PDB entry 1NUW | X-ray diffraction, 1.30 A resolution | chain A

== Chain A ==
Molecule: Fructose-1,6-bisphosphatase
Organism: Sus scrofa
Notes: EC 3.1.3.11
Reference sequence: P00636 (F16P_PIG); residues 1001-1337 here correspond to UniProt positions 1-337 (UniProt number = residue number - 1000)
Sequence (337 residues; each row starts with the number of its first residue):
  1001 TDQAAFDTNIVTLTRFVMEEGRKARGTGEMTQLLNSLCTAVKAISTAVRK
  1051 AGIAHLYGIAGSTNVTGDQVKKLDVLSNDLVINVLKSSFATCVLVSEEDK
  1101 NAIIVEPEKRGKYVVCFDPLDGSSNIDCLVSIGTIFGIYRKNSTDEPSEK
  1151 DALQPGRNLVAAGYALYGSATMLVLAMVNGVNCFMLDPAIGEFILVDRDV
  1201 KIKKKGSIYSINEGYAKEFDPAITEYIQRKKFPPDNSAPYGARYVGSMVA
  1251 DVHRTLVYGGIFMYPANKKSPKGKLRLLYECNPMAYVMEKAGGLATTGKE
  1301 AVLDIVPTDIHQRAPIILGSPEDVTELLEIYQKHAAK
Disordered / not traced: 1001-1007, 1336-1337
Bound ions: Mg2+ site 1: N1064, E1097, E1098; Mg2+ site 2: D1068 (together with phosphite ion); Mg2+ site 3: E1097, D1118, L1120 (together with phosphite ion); Mg2+ site 4: E1097, D1118, D1121, R1276, E1280 (together with phosphite ion)
Ligand contacts:
  - 6-O-phosphono-beta-D-fructofuranose (F6P): D1121, G1122, S1123, N1212, Y1215, Y1244, G1246, S1247, M1248, F1262, Y1264, K1274, L1275, R1276, E1280
  - phosphite ion: D1068, E1097, D1118, L1120, D1121, G1122, S1123, R1276, E1280
Curated features (UniProtKB/Swiss-Prot):
  - binding site (Mg(2+)): E1098

== Summary ==
Ligands of chain A: 6-O-phosphono-beta-D-fructofuranose and phosphite ion. N1064, E1097 and E1098 coordinate
Mg2+ site 1. E1097, D1118 and L1120 form the Mg2+ site 3. UniProt lists Mg2+-binding residue E1098.
Chain A is Fructose-1,6-bisphosphatase (Sus scrofa); the structure, Fructose-1,6-Bisphosphatase Complex with
Magnesium, Fructose-6-Phosphate and Phosphate at pH 9.6, was determined by X-ray diffraction (same publication
as 1NUX and 1NUY).
